PDB entry 5O03 | X-ray diffraction, 2.19 A resolution | chains A and C of the 4 polymer chains in the assembly

# Chain A
Name: Capsid protein
Source organism: Norwalk virus
Reference sequence: Q5F4T5 (Q5F4T5_9CALI); residue numbers follow UniProt; this construct covers 224-538
Sequence (315 residues; each row starts with the number of its first residue):
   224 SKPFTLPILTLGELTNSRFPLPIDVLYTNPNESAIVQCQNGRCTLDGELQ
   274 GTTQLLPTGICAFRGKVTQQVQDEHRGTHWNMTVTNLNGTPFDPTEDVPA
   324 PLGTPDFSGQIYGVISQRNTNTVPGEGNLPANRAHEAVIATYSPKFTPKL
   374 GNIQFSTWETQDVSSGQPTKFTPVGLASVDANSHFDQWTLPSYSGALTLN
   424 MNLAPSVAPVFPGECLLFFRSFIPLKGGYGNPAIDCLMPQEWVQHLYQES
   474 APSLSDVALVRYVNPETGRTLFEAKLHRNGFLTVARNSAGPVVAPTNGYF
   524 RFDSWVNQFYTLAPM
Not modelled in the structure: 347-351
From the paper describing this entry:
  - conformationally variable residues (loop rearrangement): Q295 to G300, T343 to L352

# Chain C
Name: Nanobody (VHH) Nano-32
Source organism: Lama glama
Notes: antibody fragment or engineered binder
Sequence (135 residues; numbered 1 to 135; the number before each row is that of its first residue):
     1 QVQLQESGGGLVQPGGSLRLSCAASGFTLGYYPIGWFRQAPGKGLEGVSC
    51 ISGSGGSANYAASVKGRFTISRDNAKNTVYLQMNSLKPEDTAIYYCAADL
   101 SSLTTVQAMCVIPRPGFSAKAYDYWGLGTQVTVSS
Not modelled in the structure: 104-106
Disulfide bonds: C22-C96, C50-C110

# How chain A and chain C interact
Contacting residue pairs (14):
  D247(A) - Q1(C)  hydrogen bond (backbone-side chain)
  V248(A) - V2(C)  hydrophobic
  F445(A) - Q1(C)
  F445(A) - V2(C)  hydrophobic
  R492(A) - S101(C)  hydrogen bond (side chain-backbone)
  R492(A) - S102(C)
  V516(A) - Y32(C)  hydrophobic
  V516(A) - L100(C)  hydrophobic
  V516(A) - L103(C)
  A517(A) - L100(C)
  P518(A) - L100(C)
  P518(A) - D123(C)
  T519(A) - D123(C)  hydrogen bond
  N520(A) - K120(C)
Also at the interface, not in a pair above, chain A (10 interface residues in all): L494
Also at the interface, not in a pair above, chain C (10 interface residues in all): Y124
The authors on this interface:
  - epitope / paratope residues, chain A: D247(A), V248(A), P518(A)
  - epitope / paratope residues, chain C: V2(C), S101(C), K120(C), D123(C)

# Overview
Chain A and chain C each contribute 10 residues to their interface; the contacts include 3 hydrogen bonds.
Among the polar pairs are D247(A)-Q1(C), R492(A)-S101(C) and T519(A)-D123(C). The paper reports
epitope/paratope residues D247(A), V248(A) and V2(C) among others; conformational variability at Q295(A) and
T343(A).
Chain A is Capsid protein (Norwalk virus) and chain C is Nanobody (VHH) Nano-32 (Lama glama); the structure,
GII.10 Vietnam 026 protruding domain in complex with Nanobody Nano-32, was determined by X-ray diffraction,
deposited together with 5O04 and 5OMN.
